5BKE - chains E and F of the 7 polymer chains in the assembly; structure by X-ray diffraction, 2.15 A resolution.

# Chain E (and F)
Name: Alpha-ketoglutarate-dependent 2,4-dichlorophenoxyacetate dioxygenase
From: Bradyrhizobium diazoefficiens (strain JCM 10833 / IAM 13628 / NBRC 14792 / USDA 110)
Notes: EC 1.14.11.-; chain F of this document is another copy of the same molecule, construct and numbering; everything in this record applies to it too
UniProt: Q89UC4 (Q89UC4_BRADU); numbering as in UniProt (aligned over 1-295)
Chain sequence (295 residues; row label = number of the first residue in the row):
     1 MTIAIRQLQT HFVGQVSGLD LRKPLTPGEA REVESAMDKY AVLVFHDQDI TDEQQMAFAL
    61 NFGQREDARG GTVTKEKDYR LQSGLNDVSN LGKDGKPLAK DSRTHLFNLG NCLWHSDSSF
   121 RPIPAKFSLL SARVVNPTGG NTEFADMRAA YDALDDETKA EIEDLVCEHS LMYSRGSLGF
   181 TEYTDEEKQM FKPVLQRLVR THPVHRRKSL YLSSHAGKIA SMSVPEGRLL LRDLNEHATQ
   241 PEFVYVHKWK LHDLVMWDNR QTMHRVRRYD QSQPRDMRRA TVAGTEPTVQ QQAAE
Not modelled in the structure: 67-83, 92-108, 290-295 (chain F: 1, 67-103, 291-295)
Ion coordination: Mn2+: His-115, Asp-117, His-264 (together with N-oxalylglycine)
Small-molecule neighbours: N-oxalylglycine (OGA): Val-88, Asn-111, His-115, Asp-117, Leu-130, Thr-142, Trp-249, Trp-257, His-264, Val-266, Arg-275, Met-277, Arg-279
From the paper describing this entry:
  - binding site for N-oxalylglycine: Arg-275, Arg-279
  - specificity-determining residues: Asn-90 to Cys-112 (proposed by the authors, not directly observed)

# Interface between chain E and chain F
Pairs across the interface - 5 pairs, chain E then chain F:
  Arg-6(E) / Asp-270(F)  salt bridge
  Leu-8(E) / Ser-272(F)
  Leu-8(E) / Gln-273(F)  hydrogen bond (backbone-side chain)
  Tyr-245(E) / Ser-272(F)
  Lys-248(E) / Gln-271(F)  hydrogen bond (side chain-backbone)
Interface residues without a listed pair, chain E (5 interface residues in all): Val-246

# Summary
The interface between chain E and chain F involves 5 residues on one side and 4 on the other, with 2 hydrogen
bonds and 1 salt bridge. Polar contacts include Arg-6(E)/Asp-270(F), Leu-8(E)/Gln-273(F) and
Lys-248(E)/Gln-271(F). Chain E binds N-oxalylglycine. From the paper: a binding site for N-oxalylglycine at
Arg-275(E) and Arg-279(E); the specificity determinant Asn-90(E).
Chain E and chain F are both Alpha-ketoglutarate-dependent 2,4-dichlorophenoxyacetate dioxygenase
(Bradyrhizobium diazoefficiens (strain JCM 10833 / IAM 13628 / NBRC 14792 / USDA 110)); the structure, Crystal
structure of AAD-2 in complex with Mn(II) and N-oxalylglycine, was determined by X-ray diffraction together
with 5BK9, 5BKB, 5BKC and 5BKD from the same study.
